Entry 6L8E (X-ray diffraction, 2.35 A resolution); this record covers chains A and G of the 8 polymer chains in the assembly.

# Chain A
Molecule: YefM Antitoxin
Source organism: Staphylococcus aureus subsp. aureus NCTC 8325
UniProtKB: Q2G285 (Q2G285_STAA8); numbering as in UniProt (aligned over 1-83)
Amino-acid sequence (83 residues; each row starts with the number of its first residue):
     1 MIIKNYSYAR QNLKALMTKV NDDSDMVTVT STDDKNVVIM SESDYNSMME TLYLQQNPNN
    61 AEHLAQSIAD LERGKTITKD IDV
What the authors report for this chain:
  - binding site for the 26-nt DNA strand (chain G): Asn5, Tyr6, Ser7, Arg10, Gln11, Lys14, Thr32
  - mutagenesis - N5A/K14A/T32A, Y6A, Y6A/S7A, S7A, R10A, R10A/Q11A, Q11A: decreased binding to the 26-nt DNA strand (chain G)
  - specificity-determining residues: Arg10, Gln11
  - mutagenesis - N5A/K14A/T32A, Y6A, Y6A/S7A, S7A, R10A, R10A/Q11A, Q11A: decreased binding to promoter DNA

# Chain G
Molecule: 26-nt DNA strand
Sequence (26 nucleotides; each row starts with the number of its first residue):
     1 TTATTGTACA GATATTTGTA CAATTG
Disordered / not traced: 1, 25-26

# Chain A / chain G interface
Pairs across the interface (13; chain A residue first):
  Asn5(A) - DA3(G)  sugar contact
  Asn5(A) - DT4(G)  phosphate contact
  Tyr6(A) - DT4(G)  phosphate contact
  Tyr6(A) - DT5(G)  sugar contact
  Ser7(A) - DA3(G)  sugar contact
  Ser7(A) - DT4(G)  hydrogen bond to the phosphate
  Ser7(A) - DT5(G)  base contact
  Arg10(A) - DT5(G)  hydrogen bond to the base
  Arg10(A) - DG6(G)  hydrogen bond to the base
  Arg10(A) - DT7(G)  hydrogen bond to the base
  Thr30(A) - DT4(G)  phosphate contact
  Thr32(A) - DA3(G)  phosphate contact
  Thr32(A) - DT4(G)  phosphate contact
Interface residues without a listed pair, chain A (7 interface residues in all): Ser31

# Summary
The interface between chain A and chain G involves 7 residues on one side and 5 on the other; the contacts
include 4 hydrogen bonds. Among the polar pairs are Arg10(A)-DT5(G), Arg10(A)-DG6(G) and Arg10(A)-DT7(G). The
paper reports a binding site for the 26-nt DNA strand (chain G) at Asn5(A), Tyr6(A) and Ser7(A) among others;
N5A/K14A/T32A, Y6A and Y6A/S7A of chain A, among others, reduce binding to the 26-nt DNA strand (chain G); 7
substitutions were tested in all.
Here chain A is YefM Antitoxin (Staphylococcus aureus subsp. aureus NCTC 8325) and chain G is a 26-nt DNA
strand. Entry 6L8E (Crystal structure of heterohexameric YoeB-YefM complex bound to 26bp-DNA) was determined
by X-ray diffraction (same publication as 7CUA and 6L8F).
